4NID - chains A and C of the 3 polymer chains in the assembly; structure by X-ray diffraction, 1.58 A resolution.

[Chain A]
Protein: Alpha-ketoglutarate-dependent dioxygenase AlkB
Source organism: Escherichia coli
Notes: EC 1.14.11.33
Reference sequence: P05050 (ALKB_ECOLI); numbering as in UniProt (aligned over 12-216)
Chain sequence (205 residues; row label = number of the first residue in the row):
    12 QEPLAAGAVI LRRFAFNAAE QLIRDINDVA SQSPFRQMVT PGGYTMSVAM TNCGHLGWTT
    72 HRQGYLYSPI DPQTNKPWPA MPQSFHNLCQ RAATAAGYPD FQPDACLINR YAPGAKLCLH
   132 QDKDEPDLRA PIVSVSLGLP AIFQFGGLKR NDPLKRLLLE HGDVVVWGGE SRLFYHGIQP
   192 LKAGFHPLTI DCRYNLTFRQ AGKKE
Disordered / not traced: 215-216
Sequence notes: engineered mutation Cys-129 (Ser in P05050)
UniProt features mapped onto this chain:
  - binding site (substrate): Trp-69, Tyr-76 to Tyr-78, Asp-135, Arg-161
  - binding site (2-oxoglutarate): Asn-120 to Tyr-122, Arg-204 to Arg-210
  - binding site (Fe cation): His-131, Asp-133, His-187
Ion coordination: Mn2+: His-131, Asp-133, His-187 (together with 2-oxoglutaric acid)
Residues lining bound ligands: 2-oxoglutaric acid (AKG): Leu-118, Asn-120, Tyr-122, Leu-128, His-131, Asp-133, Ser-145, Phe-154, Leu-170, His-187, Ile-189, Arg-204, Asn-206, Thr-208

[Chain C]
Molecule: 13-nt DNA strand
Sequence (13 nucleotides; numbered 1 to 13; the number before each row is that of its first residue):
     1 AACGGTATTA CCT

[Chain A / chain C interface]
Residue-residue contacts (7; chain A residue first):
  Arg-161(A) / DG4(C)  hydrogen bond to the base
  Arg-161(A) / DG5(C)  hydrogen bond to the base
  Arg-161(A) / DT6(C)  hydrogen bond to the base
  Asn-162(A) / DG4(C)  sugar contact
  Asn-162(A) / DG5(C)  phosphate contact
  Arg-167(A) / DA2(C)  sugar contact
  Arg-167(A) / DC3(C)  salt bridge to the phosphate
Interface residues without a listed pair, chain A (4 interface residues in all): Gln-190

[Overview]
Chain A and chain C form an interface of 4 and 5 residues respectively, with 3 hydrogen bonds and 1 salt
bridge. Among the polar pairs are Arg-161(A)/DG4(C), Arg-161(A)/DG5(C) and Arg-161(A)/DT6(C). Ligands of chain
A: 2-oxoglutaric acid.
Here chain A is Alpha-ketoglutarate-dependent dioxygenase AlkB (Escherichia coli) and chain C is a 13-nt DNA
strand. Entry 4NID (Crystal structure of AlkB protein with cofactors bound to dsDNA containing m6A) was
determined by X-ray diffraction, deposited together with 4NIG, 4NIH and 4NII.
